6PTO - chains Y and r of the 36 polymer chains in the assembly; structure by electron microscopy, 7.00 A resolution (low resolution: residue-level contacts below are approximate; hydrogen-bond / salt-bridge calls are withheld).

Chain Y:
Molecule: DNA polymerase alpha-binding protein
Organism: Saccharomyces cerevisiae
Reference sequence: Q01454 (CTF4_YEAST); residue numbers follow UniProt; this construct covers 1-927
Amino-acid sequence (927 residues; numbered 1 to 927; the number before each row is that of its first residue):
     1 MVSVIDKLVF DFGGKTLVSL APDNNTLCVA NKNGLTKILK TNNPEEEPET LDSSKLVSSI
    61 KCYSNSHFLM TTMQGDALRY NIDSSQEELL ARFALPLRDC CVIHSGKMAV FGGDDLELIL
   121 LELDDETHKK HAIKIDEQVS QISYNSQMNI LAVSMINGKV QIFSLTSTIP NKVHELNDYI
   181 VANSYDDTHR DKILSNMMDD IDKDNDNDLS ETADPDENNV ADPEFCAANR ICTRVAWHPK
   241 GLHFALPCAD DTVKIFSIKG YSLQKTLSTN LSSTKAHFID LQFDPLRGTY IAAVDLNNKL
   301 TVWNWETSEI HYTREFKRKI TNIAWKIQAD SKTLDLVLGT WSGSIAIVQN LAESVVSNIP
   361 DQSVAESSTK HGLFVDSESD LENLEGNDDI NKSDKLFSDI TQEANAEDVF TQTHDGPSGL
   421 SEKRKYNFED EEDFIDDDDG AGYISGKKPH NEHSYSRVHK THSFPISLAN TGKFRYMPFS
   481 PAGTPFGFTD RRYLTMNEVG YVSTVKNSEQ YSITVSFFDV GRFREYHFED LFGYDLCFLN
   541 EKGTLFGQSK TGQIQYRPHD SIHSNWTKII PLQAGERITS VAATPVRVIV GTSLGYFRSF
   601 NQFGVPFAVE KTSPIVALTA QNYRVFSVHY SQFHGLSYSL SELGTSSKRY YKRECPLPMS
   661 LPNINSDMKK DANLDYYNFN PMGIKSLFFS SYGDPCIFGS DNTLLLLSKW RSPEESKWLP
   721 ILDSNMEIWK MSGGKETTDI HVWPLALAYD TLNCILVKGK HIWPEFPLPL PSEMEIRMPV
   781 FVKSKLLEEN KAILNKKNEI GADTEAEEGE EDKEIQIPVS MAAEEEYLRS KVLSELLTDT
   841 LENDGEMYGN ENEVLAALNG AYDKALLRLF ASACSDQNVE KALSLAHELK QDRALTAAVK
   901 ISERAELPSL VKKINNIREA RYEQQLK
Unresolved in the structure: 1-473, 791-813
UniProt features mapped onto this chain:
  - modified residue: Ser377 (Phosphoserine), Ser379 (Phosphoserine), Ser398 (Phosphoserine), Thr401 (Phosphothreonine), Thr411 (Phosphothreonine), Ser463 (Phosphoserine)

Chain r:
Molecule: Cell division control protein 45
Organism: Saccharomyces cerevisiae
Reference sequence: Q08032 (CDC45_YEAST); residue numbers follow UniProt; this construct covers 1-650
Amino-acid sequence (650 residues; numbered 1 to 650; the number before each row is that of its first residue):
     1 MYYGISQFSE AYNKILRNSS SHSSCQLVIF VSCLNIDALC ATKMLSLLFK KQLVQSQIVP
    61 IFGYSELRRH YSQLDDNINS LLLVGFGGVI DLEAFLEIDP QEYVIDTDEK SGEQSFRRDI
   121 YVLDAHRPWN LDNIFGSQII QCFDDGTVDD TLGEQKEAYY KLLELDEESG DDELSGDEND
   181 NNGGDDEATD ADEVTDEDEE DEDETISNKR GNSSIGPNDL SKRKQRKKQI HEYEGVLEEY
   241 YSQGTTVVNS ISAQIYSLLS AIGETNLSNL WLNILGTTSL DIAYAQVYNR LYPLLQDEVK
   301 RLTPSSRNSV KTPDTLTLNI QPDYYLFLLR HSSLYDSFYY SNYVNAKLSL WNENGKKRLH
   361 KMFARMGIPL STAQETWLYM DHSIKRELGI IFDKNLDRYG LQDIIRDGFV RTLGYRGSIS
   421 ASEFVEALTA LLEVGNSTDK DSVKINNDNN DDTDGEEEED NSAQKLTNLR KRWVSNFWLS
   481 WDALDDRKVE LLNRGIQLAQ DLQRAIFNTG VAILEKKLIK HLRIYRLCVL QDGPDLDLYR
   541 NPLTLLRLGN WLIECCAESE DKQLLPMVLA SIDENTDTYL VAGLTPRYPR GLDTIHTKKP
   601 ILNNFSMAFQ QITAETDAKV RIDNFESSII EIRREDLSPF LEKLTLSGLL
Unresolved in the structure: 1-4, 103-113, 166-217, 437-461, 592-596
UniProt features mapped onto this chain:
  - modified residue: Thr453 (Phosphothreonine)

How chain Y and chain r interact:
Pairs across the interface - 27 pairs, chain Y then chain r:
  Thr489(Y) with Ser306(r)
  Arg491(Y) with Thr303(r); Ser305(r); Ser306(r)
  Val505(Y) with Lys300(r); Arg301(r); Thr303(r)
  Asn507(Y) with Lys300(r)
  Gln510(Y) with Arg301(r)
  Ser512(Y) with Arg301(r)
  Thr514(Y) with Arg301(r)
  Arg524(Y) with Ile262(r); Gly263(r); Glu264(r)
  Glu525(Y) with Ser260(r); Ile262(r); Gly263(r); Glu264(r); Thr265(r)
  Tyr526(Y) with Ser260(r); Gly263(r)
  His527(Y) with Glu298(r)
  Phe528(Y) with Arg301(r)
  Glu529(Y) with Arg301(r)
  Phe766(Y) with Thr303(r); Pro304(r)
  Pro767(Y) with Pro304(r)
Interface residues without a listed pair, chain Y (17 interface residues in all): Ser516, Ser561
Interface residues without a listed pair, chain r (19 interface residues in all): Ser9, Gln52, Tyr256, Leu259, Gln296, Asp297, Leu302

Overview:
The interface between chain Y and chain r involves 17 residues on one side and 19 on the other.
Here chain Y is DNA polymerase alpha-binding protein and chain r is Cell division control protein 45, both
from Saccharomyces cerevisiae. Entry 6PTO (Structure of Ctf4 trimer in complex with three CMG helicases) was
determined by electron microscopy (same publication as 6PTJ and 6PTN).
